8K27 - chains B and P of the 12 polymer chains in the assembly; structure by electron microscopy, 3.60 A resolution.

== Chain B ==
Name: Csy2
Source organism: Vibrio phage ICP1_2004_A
UniProt: F1D5V7 (F1D5V7_9CAUD); residues 1-248 here = UniProt positions 1-248
Sequence (248 residues; row label = number of the first residue in the row):
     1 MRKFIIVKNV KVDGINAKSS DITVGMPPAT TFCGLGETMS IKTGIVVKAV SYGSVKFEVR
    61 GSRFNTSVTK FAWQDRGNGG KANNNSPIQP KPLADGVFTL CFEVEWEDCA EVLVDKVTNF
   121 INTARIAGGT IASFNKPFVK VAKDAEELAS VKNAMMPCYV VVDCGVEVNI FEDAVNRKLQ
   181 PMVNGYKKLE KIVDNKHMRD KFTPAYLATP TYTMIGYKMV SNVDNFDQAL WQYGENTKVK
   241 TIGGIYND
Disordered / not traced: 247-248

== Chain P ==
Molecule: 60-nt RNA strand
Source organism: Vibrio phage ICP1_2004_A
Sequence (60 nucleotides; row label = number of the first residue in the row; numbers below 1 keep their minus sign (C-7 is residue -7)):
    -7 CUUAAAGAGU CAACCCUUUG CUUAUCUUCC CUAUUUAAAU GUUAGCAGCC GCAUAGGCUG

== Chain B / chain P interface ==
Residue-residue contacts (35; chain B residue first):
  Asn16(B) with A-4(P), hydrogen bond to the phosphate
  Lys18(B) with U-5(P), hydrogen bond to the sugar
  Ser19(B) with U-5(P), base contact
  Ser20(B) with U-5(P), base contact
  Asp21(B) with U-5(P), base contact
  Thr30(B) with U-5(P), hydrogen bond to the phosphate
  Thr31(B) with U-6(P), base contact; U-5(P), hydrogen bond to the phosphate
  Gly34(B) with C-7(P), phosphate contact
  Leu35(B) with U-6(P), base contact
  Glu37(B) with C-7(P), phosphate contact
  Thr38(B) with C-7(P), sugar contact; U-6(P), base contact
  Thr69(B) with G-1(P), base contact
  Lys70(B) with G-1(P), hydrogen bond to the sugar; G1(P), base contact
  Phe71(B) with G-1(P), base contact
  Ala72(B) with G-1(P), hydrogen bond to the base
  Gln74(B) with A-2(P), hydrogen bond to the sugar; G-1(P), base contact
  Asn85(B) with G1(P), base contact
  Lys91(B) with A-2(P), base contact; G-1(P), hydrogen bond to the base
  Ala124(B) with U-6(P), base contact
  Arg125(B) with U-6(P), hydrogen bond to the base; A-3(P), salt bridge to the phosphate; A-2(P), salt bridge to the phosphate
  Ala127(B) with U-6(P), base contact
  Gly128(B) with A-3(P), phosphate contact
  Tyr186(B) with U-5(P), sugar contact
  Arg199(B) with C-7(P), sugar contact; U-6(P), salt bridge to the phosphate; A-4(P), hydrogen bond to the base
  Pro210(B) with U-5(P), base contact
  Tyr233(B) with C-7(P), hydrogen bond to the phosphate
Interface residues without a listed pair, chain B (27 interface residues in all): Cys33
Interface residues without a listed pair, chain P (9 interface residues in all): A0

== Overview ==
The interface between chain B and chain P involves 27 residues on one side and 9 on the other, with 11
hydrogen bonds and 3 salt bridges. Polar pairs include Ala72(B)-G-1(P), Lys91(B)-G-1(P) and Arg125(B)-U-6(P).
Chain B is Csy2 and chain P is a 60-nt RNA strand, both from Vibrio phage ICP1_2004_A; the structure, ICP1
Csy-dsDNA complex (partial duplex), was determined by electron microscopy.
